Entry 5HG5 (X-ray diffraction, 1.52 A resolution); this record covers chain A.

[Chain A]
Name: Epidermal growth factor receptor
Source organism: Homo sapiens
Notes: EC 2.7.10.1
UniProtKB: P00533 (EGFR_HUMAN); residue numbers follow UniProt; this construct covers 695-1022
Amino-acid sequence (329 residues; row label = number of the first residue in the row):
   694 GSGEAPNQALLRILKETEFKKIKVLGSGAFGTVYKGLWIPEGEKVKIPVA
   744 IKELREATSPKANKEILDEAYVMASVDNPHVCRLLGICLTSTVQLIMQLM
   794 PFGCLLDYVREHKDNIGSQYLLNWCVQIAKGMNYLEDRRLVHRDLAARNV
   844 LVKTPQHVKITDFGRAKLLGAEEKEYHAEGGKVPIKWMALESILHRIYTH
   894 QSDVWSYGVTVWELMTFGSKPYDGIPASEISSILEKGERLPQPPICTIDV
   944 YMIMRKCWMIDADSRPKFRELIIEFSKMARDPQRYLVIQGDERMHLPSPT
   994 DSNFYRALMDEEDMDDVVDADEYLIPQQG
Not modelled in the structure: 694-699, 1002-1022
Construct notes: expression tag (694); engineered mutation Met790 (Thr in P00533), Arg858 (Leu in P00533), Arg948 (Val in P00533)
UniProt features mapped onto this chain:
  - active site: Asp837 (Proton acceptor)
  - binding site (ATP): Leu718 to Val726, Lys745, Asp855
  - site: Tyr1016 (Important for interaction with PIK3C2B)
  - modified residue: Ser695 (Phosphoserine), Lys745 (N6-(2-hydroxyisobutyryl)lysine), Tyr869 (Phosphotyrosine), Ser991 (Phosphoserine), Ser995 (Phosphoserine), Tyr998 (Phosphotyrosine), Tyr1016 (Phosphotyrosine)
  - cross-link (Glycyl lysine isopeptide (Lys-Gly)): Lys716 (interchain with G-Cter in ubiquitin), Lys737 (interchain with G-Cter in ubiquitin), Lys754 (interchain with G-Cter in ubiquitin), Lys757 (interchain with G-Cter in ubiquitin), Lys867 (interchain with G-Cter in ubiquitin), Lys929 (interchain with G-Cter in ubiquitin), Lys960 (interchain with G-Cter in ubiquitin), Lys970 (interchain with G-Cter in ubiquitin)
  - natural variant: Glu709 (E709A: Found in a lung cancer sample; E709G: Found in a lung cancer sample; E709K: Found in a lung cancer sample), Gly719 (G719A: Found in a lung cancer sample; G719C: Found in a lung cancer sample; G719D: Found in a lung cancer sample; G719S: Found in a lung cancer sample), Gly724 (G724S: Found in a lung cancer sample), Glu734 (E734K: Found in a lung cancer sample), Glu746 to Ser752 (sequence variant, change not given here; Found in a lung cancer sample), Glu746 to Thr751 (sequence variant, change not given here; Found in a lung cancer sample), Glu746 to Ala750 (deletion: Found in a lung cancer sample), Glu746 (deletion: Found in a lung cancer sample), Leu747 to Thr751 (deletion: Found in a lung cancer sample), Leu747 to Glu749 (deletion: Found in a lung cancer sample), Leu747 (L747F: Found in a lung cancer sample), Arg748 (R748P: Found in a lung cancer sample), 12 further natural variant entries in UniProt
  - mutagenesis: Pro699 (P699A: Reduced phosphorylation), Asn700 (N700A: Abolishes phosphorylation), Leu704 (L704A: Abolishes phosphorylation), Arg705 (R705A: Abolishes phosphorylation), Ile706 (I706A: Abolishes phosphorylation), Lys745 (K745A/M: Abolishes kinase activity), Asp974 (D974A: Strongly reduced phosphorylation), Arg977 (R977A: Reduced phosphorylation), Glu1005 to Asp1006 (Constitutively activated kinase), Tyr1016 (Y1016F: 50% decrease in interaction with PIK3C2B. 65% decrease in interaction with PIK3C2B; when associated with F-1197. Abolishes interaction with PIK3C2B; when associated with F-1197 and F-1092)
Covalently attached groups: compound 633 linked to Cys797
Ligand contacts: 633 (N-{3-[(2-{[4-(4-methylpiperazin-1-yl)phenyl]amino}-7H-pyrrolo[2,3-d]pyrimidin-4-yl)oxy]phenyl}propanamide): Leu718, Gly719, Val726, Ala743, Cys775, Met790, Gln791, Leu792, Met793, Pro794, Phe795, Gly796, Leu799, Asp800, Glu804, Arg841, Leu844, Thr854, Phe856

[In short]
Compound 633 is covalently linked to Cys797. UniProt lists active-site residue Asp837, 11 ATP-binding residues
and 11 mutagenesis sites.
Chain A is Epidermal growth factor receptor (Homo sapiens); the structure, EGFR (L858R, T790M, V948R) in
complex with
N-{3-[(2-{[4-(4-methylpiperazin-1-yl)phenyl]amino}-7H-pyrrolo[2,3-d]pyrimidin-4-yl)oxy]phenyl}prop-2-enamide,
was determined by X-ray diffraction, deposited together with 5HG8, 5HG9 and 5HG7.
